Entry 4U5B (X-ray diffraction, 3.50 A resolution); this record covers chains B and D of the 6 polymer chains in the assembly.

Chain B (and D):
Molecule: Glutamate receptor 2
Organism: Rattus norvegicus
Notes: chain D of this document is another copy of the same molecule, construct and numbering; everything in this record applies to it too
UniProt: P19491 (GRIA2_RAT); aligned to UniProt positions 25-838 over residues 6-824 (the alignment contains insertions or deletions, so no single offset holds)
Chain sequence (814 residues; row label = number of the first residue in the row; note: 5 numbers in that range are skipped by the numbering (no residue carries them; nothing is unmodelled there)):
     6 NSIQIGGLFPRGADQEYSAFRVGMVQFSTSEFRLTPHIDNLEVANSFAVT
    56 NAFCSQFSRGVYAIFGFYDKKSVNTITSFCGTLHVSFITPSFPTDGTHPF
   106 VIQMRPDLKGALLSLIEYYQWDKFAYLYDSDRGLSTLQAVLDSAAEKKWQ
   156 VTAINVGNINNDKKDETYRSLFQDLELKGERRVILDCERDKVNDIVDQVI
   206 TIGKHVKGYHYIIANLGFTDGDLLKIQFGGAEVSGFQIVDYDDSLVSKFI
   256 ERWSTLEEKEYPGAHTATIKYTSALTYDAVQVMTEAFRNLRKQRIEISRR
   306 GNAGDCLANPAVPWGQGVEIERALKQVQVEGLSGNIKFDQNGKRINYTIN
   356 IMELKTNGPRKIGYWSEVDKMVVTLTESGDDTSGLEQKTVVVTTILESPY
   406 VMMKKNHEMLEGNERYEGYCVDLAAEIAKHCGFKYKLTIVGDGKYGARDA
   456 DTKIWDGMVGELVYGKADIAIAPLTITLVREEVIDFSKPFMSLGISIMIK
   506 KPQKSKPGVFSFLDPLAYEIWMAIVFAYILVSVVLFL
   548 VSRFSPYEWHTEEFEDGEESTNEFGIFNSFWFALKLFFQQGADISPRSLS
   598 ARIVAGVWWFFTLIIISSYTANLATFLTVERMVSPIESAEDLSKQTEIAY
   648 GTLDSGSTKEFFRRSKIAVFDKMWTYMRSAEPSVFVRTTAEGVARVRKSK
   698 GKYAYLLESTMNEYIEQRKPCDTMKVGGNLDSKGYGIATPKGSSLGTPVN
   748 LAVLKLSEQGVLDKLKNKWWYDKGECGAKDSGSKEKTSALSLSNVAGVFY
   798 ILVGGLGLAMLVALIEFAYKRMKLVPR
Disordered / not traced: 386-389, 548-596, 775-782, 815-824 (chain D: 382-389, 548-596, 775-783, 815-824)
Sequence notes: engineered mutation Gly-184 (Lys203 in P19491), Glu-237 (Asn256 in P19491), Asp-385 (Asn406 in P19491), Gln-392 (Asn413 in P19491), Asp-461 (Asn482 in P19491), Ala-528 (Cys549 in P19491), Leu-535 (Gly556 in P19491), Glu-565 (Ser586 in P19491), Phe-577 (Leu598 in P19491), Ala-580 (Ser601 in P19491), Lys-582 (Gly603 in P19491), Leu-583 (Ala604 in P19491), Phe-585 (Met606 in P19491), Ala-589 (Cys610 in P19491), Ala-598 (Gly619 in P19491), Ala-602 (Gly623 in P19491), Thr-622 (Ala643 in P19491), Ala-815 (Cys836 in P19491), Arg-818 (Ser839 in P19491), Met-819 (Arg840 in P19491), Lys-820 (Ala841 in P19491), Leu-821 (Glu842 in P19491), Val-822 (Ala843 in P19491), Pro-823 (Lys844 in P19491)
Swiss-Prot annotation at these positions:
  - binding site (L-glutamate): Thr-482
  - glycosylation: Asn-351 (N-linked (GlcNAc...) asparagine)
Disulfide bonds: Cys-59/Cys-311, Cys-718/Cys-773
Covalently attached groups: N-acetylglucosamine (NAG) linked to Asn-351
Residues lining bound ligands:
  - FWF (N,N'-[biphenyl-4,4'-diyldi(2R)propane-2,1-diyl]dipropane-2-sulfonamide): Ile-481, Lys-493, Pro-494, Phe-495, Met-496, Ser-497, Ser-729, Lys-730, Gly-731, Val-750, Leu-751, Ser-754, Leu-759
  - 3-(carboxymethyl)-4-isopropenylproline (KAI): Glu-402, Tyr-450, Pro-478, Leu-479, Thr-480, Arg-485, Leu-650, Ser-652, Gly-653, Ser-654, Thr-655, Thr-686, Glu-705, Met-708, Tyr-732
Reported in the primary citation:
  - contacts within the chain: Ile-633/Leu-639 (hydrophobic contact), Ile-633/Ile-645 (hydrophobic contact)
  - mutagenesis - I633A, I633E: decreased signaling
  - mutagenesis - I633A, I633E: unchanged expression

Chain B / chain D interface:
Pairs across the interface - 18 pairs, chain B then chain D:
  Ile-205(B) with Ile-205(D), hydrophobic; His-210(D), hydrogen bond (backbone-side chain)
  Thr-206(B) with His-210(D); Phe-233(D); Gly-234(D)
  Ile-207(B) with Phe-233(D); Gly-234(D)
  Gly-208(B) with His-210(D); Val-211(D)
  His-210(B) with Ile-205(D), hydrogen bond (side chain-backbone); Thr-206(D); Gly-208(D); His-210(D)
  Val-211(B) with Gly-208(D); Val-211(D), hydrophobic
  Phe-233(B) with Thr-206(D); Ile-207(D)
  Gly-234(B) with Thr-206(D)
Interface residues without a listed pair, chain B (9 interface residues in all): Lys-230
Interface residues without a listed pair, chain D (9 interface residues in all): Lys-230

Overview:
The chain B/chain D interface involves 9 residues from each chain; the contacts include 2 hydrogen bonds. Its
one hydrogen-bonded contact is Ile-205(B)/His-210(D). Bound to chain B: 3-(carboxymethyl)-4-isopropenylproline
and compound FWF. N-acetylglucosamine is covalently linked to Asn-351(B). From the paper: I633A and I633E of
chain B reduce signaling; contacts within the chain involving Ile-633(B), Leu-639(B) and Ile-645(B).
Both chains are Glutamate receptor 2 (Rattus norvegicus). Entry 4U5B (Crystal structure of GluA2 A622T,
con-ikot-ikot snail toxin, partial agonist KA and postitive modulator (R,R)-2b complex) was determined by
X-ray diffraction together with 4U5C, 4U5D, 4U5E and 4U5F from the same study.
